6TWH - chains C and E of the 6 polymer chains in the assembly; structure by X-ray diffraction, 2.68 A resolution.

[Chain C (and E)]
Protein: Hemagglutinin
Source organism: Influenza A virus (A/harbour seal/Germany/1/2014(H10N7))
Notes: chain E of this document is another copy of the same molecule, construct and numbering; everything in this record applies to it too
Reference sequence: A0A0A7HR51 (A0A0A7HR51_9INFA); residues 1-323 here correspond to UniProt positions 10-332 (UniProt number = residue number + 9)
Chain sequence (325 residues; row label = number of the first residue in the row; numbers below 1 keep their minus sign (Asp-1 is residue -1)):
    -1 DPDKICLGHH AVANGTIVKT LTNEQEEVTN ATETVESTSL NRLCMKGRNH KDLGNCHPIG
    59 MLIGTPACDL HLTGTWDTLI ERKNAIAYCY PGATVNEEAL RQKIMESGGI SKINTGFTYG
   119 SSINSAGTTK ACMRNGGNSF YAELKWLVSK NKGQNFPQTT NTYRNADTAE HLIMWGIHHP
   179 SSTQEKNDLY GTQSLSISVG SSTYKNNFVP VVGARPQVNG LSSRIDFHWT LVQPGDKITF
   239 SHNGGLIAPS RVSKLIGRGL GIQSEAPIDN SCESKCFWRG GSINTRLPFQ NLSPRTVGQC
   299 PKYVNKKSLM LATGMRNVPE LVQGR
Not modelled in the structure: 210-214, 319-323 (chain E: 321-323)
Disulfides: Cys54-Cys66, Cys87-Cys130, Cys274-Cys298
Covalently attached groups: N-acetylglucosamine (NAG) linked to Asn28
Differences from the reference sequence: expression tag (-1 to 0); engineered mutation Ser221 (Gly230 in A0A0A7HR51)

[How chain C and chain E interact]
Pairs across the interface (19; chain C residue first):
  Ser196(C) - Val210(E)  hydrogen bond (side chain-backbone)
  Ser196(C) - Gly211(E)
  Gly198(C) - Arg213(E)
  Gly198(C) - Pro214(E)
  Ser199(C) - Pro214(E)
  Ser199(C) - Arg222(E)  hydrogen bond (backbone-side chain)
  Ser200(C) - Pro214(E)
  Ser200(C) - Val216(E)
  Ser200(C) - Arg222(E)
  Lys203(C) - Arg213(E)
  Lys203(C) - Arg222(E)
  Lys203(C) - Asp224(E)  salt bridge
  Asn205(C) - Val209(E)
  Asn205(C) - Val210(E)
  Asp234(C) - Pro214(E)
  Lys235(C) - Pro214(E)
  Thr237(C) - Ala212(E)  hydrogen bond (side chain-backbone)
  Thr237(C) - Arg213(E)
  Ser239(C) - Ala212(E)
Other interface residues (no listed pair), chain C (11 interface residues in all): Tyr202
Other interface residues (no listed pair), chain E (11 interface residues in all): His177, Gln215

[Overview]
The chain C/chain E interface involves 11 residues from each chain, with 3 hydrogen bonds and 1 salt bridge.
Among the polar pairs are Lys203(C)-Asp224(E), Ser196(C)-Val210(E) and Ser199(C)-Arg222(E).
N-acetylglucosamine is covalently linked to Asn28(C).
Chain C and chain E are both Hemagglutinin (Influenza A virus (A/harbour seal/Germany/1/2014(H10N7))); the
structure, Crystal structure of the haemagglutinin mutant (Gln226Leu, Gly228Ser) from an H10N7 seal influenza
virus isolated in ..., was determined by X-ray diffraction, deposited together with 6TJW, 6TJY, 6TVA, 6TVB,
6TVC, 6TVD and 9 further entries.
